PDB entry 8JPX | electron microscopy, 2.90 A resolution | chains B and A of the 8 polymer chains in the assembly

Chain B (and A):
Name: Protein argonaute
Source organism: Pyrococcus furiosus (strain ATCC 43587 / DSM 3638 / JCM 8422 / Vc1)
Notes: EC 3.1.24.-; chain A of this document is another copy of the same molecule, construct and numbering; everything in this record applies to it too
UniProtKB: Q8U3D2 (AGO_PYRFU); residues 1-770 here = UniProt positions 1-770
Amino-acid sequence (770 residues; row label = number of the first residue in the row):
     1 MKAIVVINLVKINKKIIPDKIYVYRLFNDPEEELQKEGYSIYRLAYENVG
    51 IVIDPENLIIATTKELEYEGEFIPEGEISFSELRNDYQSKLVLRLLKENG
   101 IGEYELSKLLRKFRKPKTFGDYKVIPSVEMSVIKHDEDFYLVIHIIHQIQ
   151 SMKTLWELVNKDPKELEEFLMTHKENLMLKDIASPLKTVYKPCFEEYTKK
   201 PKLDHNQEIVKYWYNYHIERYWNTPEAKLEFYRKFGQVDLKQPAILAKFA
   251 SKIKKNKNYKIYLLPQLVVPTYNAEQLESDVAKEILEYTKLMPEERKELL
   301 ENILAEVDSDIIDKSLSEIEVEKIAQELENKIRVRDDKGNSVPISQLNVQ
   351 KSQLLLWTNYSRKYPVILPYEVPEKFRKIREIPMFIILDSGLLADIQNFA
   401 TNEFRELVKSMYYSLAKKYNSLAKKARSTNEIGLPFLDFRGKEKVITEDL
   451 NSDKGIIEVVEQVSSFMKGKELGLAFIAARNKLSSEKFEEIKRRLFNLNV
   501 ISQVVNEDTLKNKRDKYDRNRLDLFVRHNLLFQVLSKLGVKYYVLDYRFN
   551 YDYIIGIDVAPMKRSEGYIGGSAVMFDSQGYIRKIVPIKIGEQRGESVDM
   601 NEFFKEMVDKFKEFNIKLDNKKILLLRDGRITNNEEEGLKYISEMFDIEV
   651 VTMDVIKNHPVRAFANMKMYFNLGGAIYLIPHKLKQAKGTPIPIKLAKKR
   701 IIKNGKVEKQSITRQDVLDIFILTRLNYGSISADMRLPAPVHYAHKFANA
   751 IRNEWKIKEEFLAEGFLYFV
Sequence notes: conflict Ile4 (Lys in Q8U3D2)
Ion coordination: Mg2+ site 1: Asp558, Asp628 (shared with 1 residue of chain U); Mg2+ site 2: Asp558 (shared with 1 residue of chain U)

Chain B / chain A interface:
Pairs across the interface (62; chain B residue first):
  Phe27(B) with Tyr212(A), hydrophobic; Trp213(A)
  Asn28(B) with Tyr212(A); Tyr259(A)
  Glu32(B) with Arg220(A); Tyr259(A)
  Glu33(B) with Tyr212(A)
  Gln35(B) with Arg220(A)
  Glu56(B) with Asn258(A); Lys260(A)
  Asn57(B) with Lys260(A)
  Tyr197(B) with Gly638(A)
  Tyr212(B) with Phe27(A), hydrophobic; Asn28(A); Glu33(A)
  Trp213(B) with Phe27(A)
  Arg220(B) with Glu32(A); Gln35(A)
  Lys257(B) with Arg594(A)
  Asn258(B) with Glu56(A)
  Tyr259(B) with Asn28(A), hydrogen bond; Glu32(A)
  Lys260(B) with Glu56(A); Asn57(A)
  Asp453(B) with Asn601(A), hydrogen bond; Lys605(A), salt bridge; Tyr641(A), hydrogen bond
  Ile457(B) with Phe646(A), hydrophobic
  Glu490(B) with Lys605(A), salt bridge
  Arg493(B) with Glu602(A), salt bridge
  Arg494(B) with Lys605(A); Glu606(A), salt bridge; Asp609(A), salt bridge
  Met562(B) with Glu592(A)
  Lys563(B) with Arg594(A)
  Arg564(B) with Glu592(A); Gln593(A); Arg594(A); Glu602(A), salt bridge
  Ser565(B) with Ser565(A), hydrogen bond; Glu566(A); Arg594(A)
  Glu566(B) with Ser565(A); Glu566(A), hydrogen bond (backbone-backbone)
  Glu592(B) with Met562(A); Arg564(A); Ser565(A)
  Gln593(B) with Arg564(A)
  Arg594(B) with Lys257(A); Arg564(A); Ser565(A)
  Asn601(B) with Asp453(A), hydrogen bond
  Glu602(B) with Glu490(A); Arg493(A), salt bridge
  Lys605(B) with Asp453(A), salt bridge; Glu490(A), salt bridge; Arg494(A)
  Glu606(B) with Arg494(A), salt bridge
  Asp609(B) with Arg494(A), salt bridge
  Gly638(B) with Tyr197(A)
  Tyr641(B) with Asp453(A), hydrogen bond
  Phe646(B) with Ile457(A), hydrophobic
Other interface residues (no listed pair), chain B (51 interface residues in all): Arg25, Asp29, Glu71, Glu196, Glu208, Ile209, Lys454, Val460, Glu461, Asn497, Gly567, Asp599, Phe614, Glu637, Met645
Other interface residues (no listed pair), chain A (52 interface residues in all): Arg25, Asp29, Glu71, Glu196, Glu208, Ile209, Tyr262, Lys454, Val460, Glu461, Asn497, Lys563, Gly567, Asp599, Phe614, Glu637, Met645

In short:
51 residues of chain B and 52 residues of chain A are in contact; the contacts include 7 hydrogen bonds and 11
salt bridges. Among the polar pairs are Asp453(B)-Lys605(A), Glu490(B)-Lys605(A) and Arg493(B)-Glu602(A). The
Mg2+ site 1 is built by Asp558(B) and Asp628(B).
Chain B and chain A are both Protein argonaute (Pyrococcus furiosus (strain ATCC 43587 / DSM 3638 / JCM 8422 /
Vc1)); the structure, Cryo-EM structure of PfAgo-guide DNA-target DNA complex, was determined by electron
microscopy (same publication as 8WD8).
